1WTE - chains A and B of the 4 polymer chains in the assembly; structure by X-ray diffraction, 1.90 A resolution.

# Chain A (and B)
Molecule: EcoO109IR
Organism: Escherichia coli
Notes: EC 3.1.21.4; chain B of this document is another copy of the same molecule, construct and numbering; everything in this record applies to it too
UniProt: Q9RPJ3 (Q9RPJ3_ECOLI); numbering as in UniProt (aligned over 1-272)
Amino-acid sequence (272 residues; numbered 1 to 272; the number before each row is that of its first residue):
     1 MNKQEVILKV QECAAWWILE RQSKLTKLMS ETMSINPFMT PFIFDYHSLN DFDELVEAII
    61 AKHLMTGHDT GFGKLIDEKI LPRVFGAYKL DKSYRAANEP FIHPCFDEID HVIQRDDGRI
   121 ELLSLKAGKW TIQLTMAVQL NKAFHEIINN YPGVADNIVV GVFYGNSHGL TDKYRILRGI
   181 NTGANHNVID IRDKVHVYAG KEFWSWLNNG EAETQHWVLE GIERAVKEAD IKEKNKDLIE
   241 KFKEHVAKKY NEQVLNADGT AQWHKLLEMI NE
Ion coordination: Na+: Asp-110, Leu-125 (shared with 1 residue of chain X)

# Chain A / chain B interface
Pairs across the interface (142; chain A residue first):
  Trp-17(A) / Phe-42(B)  hydrophobic
  Arg-21(A) / Phe-42(B)
  Arg-21(A) / Tyr-46(B)  hydrogen bond (backbone-side chain)
  Gln-22(A) / Tyr-46(B)
  Leu-25(A) / Tyr-46(B)
  Thr-32(A) / Trp-130(B)  hydrogen bond (backbone-side chain)
  Ser-34(A) / Trp-130(B)
  Ser-34(A) / Tyr-164(B)  hydrogen bond
  Ile-35(A) / Tyr-164(B)
  Asn-36(A) / Phe-72(B)
  Asn-36(A) / Phe-163(B)
  Asn-36(A) / Tyr-164(B)
  Pro-37(A) / Tyr-164(B)
  Phe-38(A) / Phe-72(B)  hydrophobic
  Phe-38(A) / Phe-163(B)
  Phe-38(A) / Trp-204(B)
  Phe-38(A) / Gln-215(B)
  Phe-38(A) / Ile-222(B)
  Met-39(A) / His-68(B)
  Met-39(A) / Asp-69(B)
  Met-39(A) / Phe-72(B)  hydrophobic
  Pro-41(A) / Leu-219(B)  hydrophobic
  Pro-41(A) / Val-226(B)
  Phe-42(A) / Trp-17(B)  hydrophobic
  Phe-42(A) / His-68(B)
  Phe-42(A) / Val-226(B)  hydrophobic
  Ile-43(A) / His-68(B)
  Phe-44(A) / Lys-232(B)
  Asp-45(A) / Val-226(B)
  Asp-45(A) / Ile-231(B)
  Asp-45(A) / Lys-232(B)  salt bridge
  Tyr-46(A) / Arg-21(B)  hydrogen bond (side chain-backbone)
  Tyr-46(A) / Gln-22(B)
  Tyr-46(A) / Leu-25(B)
  Tyr-46(A) / His-68(B)
  Tyr-46(A) / Ile-231(B)  hydrophobic
  Tyr-46(A) / Asn-235(B)
  Tyr-46(A) / Ile-239(B)
  His-47(A) / Leu-64(B)
  His-47(A) / His-68(B)  hydrogen bond
  His-47(A) / Ile-239(B)
  Ser-48(A) / Lys-232(B)  hydrogen bond (side chain-backbone)
  Ser-48(A) / Lys-236(B)
  Leu-49(A) / Lys-232(B)  hydrogen bond (backbone-side chain)
  Lys-62(A) / Lys-62(B)
  Lys-62(A) / Met-65(B)
  Lys-62(A) / Thr-66(B)  hydrogen bond
  Met-65(A) / Ile-43(B)  hydrophobic
  Met-65(A) / Lys-62(B)
  His-68(A) / Met-39(B)
  His-68(A) / Phe-42(B)
  His-68(A) / Ile-43(B)
  His-68(A) / Tyr-46(B)
  His-68(A) / His-47(B)  hydrogen bond
  Asp-69(A) / Met-39(B)
  Asp-69(A) / Lys-62(B)  salt bridge
  Phe-72(A) / Asn-36(B)
  Phe-72(A) / Phe-38(B)  hydrophobic
  Phe-72(A) / Met-39(B)  hydrophobic
  Pro-104(A) / Asn-185(B)
  Pro-104(A) / His-186(B)
  Pro-104(A) / Asn-187(B)
  Asp-107(A) / Asn-185(B)
  Asp-107(A) / His-186(B)  salt bridge
  Glu-108(A) / Thr-135(B)  hydrogen bond
  Trp-130(A) / Thr-32(B)  hydrogen bond (side chain-backbone)
  Trp-130(A) / Ser-34(B)
  Gln-133(A) / Met-136(B)
  Thr-135(A) / Glu-108(B)  hydrogen bond
  Thr-135(A) / Met-136(B)
  Thr-135(A) / Gln-139(B)
  Met-136(A) / Gln-133(B)
  Met-136(A) / Thr-135(B)
  Met-136(A) / Met-136(B)  hydrophobic
  Val-138(A) / Gln-139(B)
  Gln-139(A) / Thr-135(B)
  Gln-139(A) / Val-138(B)
  Gln-139(A) / Gln-139(B)  hydrogen bond
  Lys-142(A) / Lys-142(B)
  Phe-163(A) / Asn-36(B)
  Phe-163(A) / Phe-38(B)
  Phe-163(A) / Asn-271(B)
  Tyr-164(A) / Ser-34(B)  hydrogen bond
  Tyr-164(A) / Ile-35(B)
  Tyr-164(A) / Asn-36(B)
  Tyr-164(A) / Pro-37(B)
  Tyr-164(A) / Asn-271(B)
  Gly-165(A) / Ile-270(B)
  Gly-165(A) / Asn-271(B)  hydrogen bond (backbone-side chain)
  Asn-166(A) / Ile-270(B)
  Asn-166(A) / Glu-272(B)
  Asn-185(A) / Pro-104(B)
  Asn-185(A) / Asp-107(B)
  His-186(A) / Asp-107(B)  salt bridge
  Asn-187(A) / Pro-104(B)
  Gly-200(A) / Asn-271(B)
  Lys-201(A) / Asn-271(B)  hydrogen bond (backbone-backbone)
  Lys-201(A) / Glu-272(B)  salt bridge
  Trp-204(A) / Phe-38(B)
  Gln-215(A) / Phe-38(B)
  Gln-215(A) / Leu-267(B)
  Gln-215(A) / Asn-271(B)  hydrogen bond
  His-216(A) / His-264(B)  hydrogen bond
  His-216(A) / Leu-267(B)
  Leu-219(A) / Pro-37(B)
  Leu-219(A) / Pro-41(B)  hydrophobic
  Leu-219(A) / Trp-263(B)
  Leu-219(A) / His-264(B)
  Leu-219(A) / Leu-267(B)  hydrophobic
  Ile-222(A) / Phe-38(B)
  Glu-223(A) / Trp-263(B)
  Glu-223(A) / His-264(B)  salt bridge
  Val-226(A) / Pro-41(B)
  Val-226(A) / Phe-42(B)  hydrophobic
  Val-226(A) / Asp-45(B)
  Ile-231(A) / Asp-45(B)
  Ile-231(A) / Tyr-46(B)  hydrophobic
  Lys-232(A) / Phe-44(B)
  Lys-232(A) / Asp-45(B)
  Lys-232(A) / Ser-48(B)  hydrogen bond (backbone-side chain)
  Lys-232(A) / Leu-49(B)  hydrogen bond (side chain-backbone)
  Asn-235(A) / Tyr-46(B)  hydrogen bond (side chain-backbone)
  Lys-236(A) / Ser-48(B)
  Ile-239(A) / Tyr-46(B)
  Ile-239(A) / His-47(B)
  Trp-263(A) / Leu-219(B)
  Trp-263(A) / Glu-223(B)
  His-264(A) / His-216(B)  hydrogen bond
  His-264(A) / Leu-219(B)
  His-264(A) / Glu-223(B)  salt bridge
  Leu-267(A) / Gln-215(B)
  Leu-267(A) / His-216(B)
  Ile-270(A) / Gly-165(B)
  Ile-270(A) / Asn-166(B)
  Asn-271(A) / Phe-163(B)
  Asn-271(A) / Tyr-164(B)
  Asn-271(A) / Gly-165(B)  hydrogen bond (side chain-backbone)
  Asn-271(A) / Gly-200(B)
  Asn-271(A) / Lys-201(B)  hydrogen bond (backbone-backbone)
  Asn-271(A) / Gln-215(B)
  Glu-272(A) / Asn-166(B)
  Glu-272(A) / Lys-201(B)
Interface residues without a listed pair, chain A (68 interface residues in all): Ile-18, Ala-58, Leu-64, Ala-199, Val-218, Glu-220
Interface residues without a listed pair, chain B (70 interface residues in all): Ile-18, Asn-50, Ala-58, Ala-199, Val-218, Glu-220

# Summary
The interface between chain A and chain B involves 68 residues on one side and 70 on the other, with 24
hydrogen bonds and 7 salt bridges. Among the polar pairs are Asp-45(A)/Lys-232(B), Asp-69(A)/Lys-62(B) and
Asp-107(A)/His-186(B). Asp-110(A) and Leu-125(A) coordinate Na+.
Chain A and chain B are both EcoO109IR (Escherichia coli); the structure, Crystal structure of type II
restrcition endonuclease, EcoO109I complexed with cognate DNA, was determined by X-ray diffraction.
